PDB entry 1I7X | X-ray diffraction, 3.00 A resolution | chains A and B of the 4 polymer chains in the assembly

== Chain A ==
Molecule: Beta-catenin
Organism: Mus musculus
Notes: fragment: armadillo domain
UniProt: Q02248 (CTNB1_MOUSE); residues 134-671 here = UniProt positions 134-671
Amino-acid sequence (538 residues; row label = number of the first residue in the row):
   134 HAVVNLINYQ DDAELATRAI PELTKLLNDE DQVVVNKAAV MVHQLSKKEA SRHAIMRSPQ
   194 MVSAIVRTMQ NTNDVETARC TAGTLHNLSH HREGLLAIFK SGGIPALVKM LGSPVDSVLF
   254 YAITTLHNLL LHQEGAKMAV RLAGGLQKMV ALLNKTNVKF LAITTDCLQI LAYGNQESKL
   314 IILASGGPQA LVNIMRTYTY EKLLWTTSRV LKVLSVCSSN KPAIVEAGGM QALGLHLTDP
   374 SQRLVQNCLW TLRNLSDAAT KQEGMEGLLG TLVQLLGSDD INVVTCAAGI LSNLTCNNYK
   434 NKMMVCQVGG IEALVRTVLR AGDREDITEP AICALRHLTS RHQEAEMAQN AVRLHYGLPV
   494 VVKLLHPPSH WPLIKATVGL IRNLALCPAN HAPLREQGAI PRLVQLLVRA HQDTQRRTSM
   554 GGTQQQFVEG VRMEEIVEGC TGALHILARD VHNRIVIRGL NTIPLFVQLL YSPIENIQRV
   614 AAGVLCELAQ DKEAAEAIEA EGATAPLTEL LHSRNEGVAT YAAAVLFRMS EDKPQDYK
Unresolved in the structure: 134-136, 553-559, 666-671
Curated features (UniProtKB/Swiss-Prot):
  - region: L156 to L178 (Interaction with BCL9)
  - modified residue: Y142 (Phosphotyrosine), S191 (Phosphoserine), S246 (Phosphoserine), Y331 (Phosphotyrosine), Y333 (Phosphotyrosine), S552 (Phosphoserine), T556 (Phosphothreonine), C619 (S-nitrosocysteine)
  - mutagenesis: S552 (S552A: Abolishes AMPK-mediated phosphorylation)

== Chain B ==
Molecule: Epithelial-cadherin
Organism: Mus musculus
Notes: fragment: cytoplasmic domain
UniProt: P09803 (CADH1_MOUSE); residues 578-728 here correspond to UniProt positions 734-884 (UniProt number = residue number + 156)
Amino-acid sequence (151 residues; numbered 578 to 728; the number before each row is that of its first residue):
   578 RRRTVVKEPL LPPDDDTRDN VYYYDEEGGG EEDQDFDLSQ LHRGLDARPE VTRNDVAPTL
   638 MSVPQYRPRP ANPDEIGNFI DENLKAADSD PTAPPYDSLL VFDYEGSGSE AASLSSLNSS
   698 ESDQDQDYDY LNEWGNRFKK LADMYGGGED D
Unresolved in the structure: 578-627, 685-728
Curated features (UniProtKB/Swiss-Prot):
  - region: E604 to L615 (Required for binding CTNND1 and PSEN1)
  - site: D596, N597 (Cleavage)
  - modified residue: Y599 (Phosphotyrosine), Y600 (Phosphotyrosine), Y601 (Phosphotyrosine), S616 (Phosphoserine), S639 (Phosphoserine), S684 (Phosphoserine), S686 (Phosphoserine), S692 (Phosphoserine)

== Chain A / chain B interface ==
Residue-residue contacts (70):
  Y306(A) with E682(B); G683(B), hydrogen bond (side chain-backbone); S684(B)
  G307(A) with E682(B), hydrogen bond (backbone-side chain)
  K312(A) with E682(B), salt bridge
  K345(A) with Y681(B); E682(B)
  V346(A) with E682(B)
  V349(A) with D680(B); Y681(B); E682(B)
  K354(A) with V678(B); F679(B)
  W383(A) with Y681(B)
  R386(A) with F679(B)
  N387(A) with F679(B); D680(B); Y681(B), hydrogen bond (side chain-backbone)
  D390(A) with L676(B); V678(B)
  S425(A) with R630(B), hydrogen bond
  N426(A) with L676(B); L677(B), hydrogen bond (side chain-backbone); F679(B)
  C429(A) with V633(B), hydrophobic; D674(B); S675(B); L676(B), hydrophobic
  N430(A) with A634(B); P635(B); T636(B), hydrogen bond; D674(B), hydrogen bond (backbone-side chain)
  Y432(A) with M638(B), hydrophobic
  K435(A) with D674(B), salt bridge
  E462(A) with R630(B), salt bridge
  P463(A) with R630(B)
  C466(A) with R630(B), hydrogen bond
  R469(A) with S675(B), hydrogen bond
  H470(A) with D674(B); S675(B), hydrogen bond (side chain-backbone)
  R474(A) with P635(B); P668(B), hydrogen bond (side chain-backbone); A670(B), hydrogen bond (side chain-backbone); P672(B), hydrogen bond (side chain-backbone); Y673(B); D674(B), salt bridge
  K508(A) with D632(B), salt bridge
  R515(A) with P671(B); P672(B)
  N516(A) with P672(B)
  E571(A) with P671(B)
  N609(A) with P671(B)
  R612(A) with A664(B), hydrogen bond (side chain-backbone); D667(B), salt bridge; A670(B)
  C619(A) with L661(B), hydrophobic
  E649(A) with Y643(B)
  G650(A) with Y643(B); A664(B)
  T653(A) with Y643(B); N660(B), hydrogen bond; L661(B)
  Y654(A) with L661(B), hydrophobic; A664(B); D665(B), hydrogen bond
  A656(A) with I657(B)
  A657(A) with I657(B), hydrophobic; L661(B), hydrophobic
  F660(A) with G654(B)
  R661(A) with L661(B)
Interface residues without a listed pair, chain A (47 interface residues in all): A305, S389, T393, G422, S473, G512, H578, R582, E620

== Overview ==
Chain A and chain B form an interface of 47 and 31 residues respectively, with 16 hydrogen bonds and 6 salt
bridges. Among the polar pairs are K312(A)-E682(B), K435(A)-D674(B) and E462(A)-R630(B). UniProt lists one
mutagenesis site on chain A.
Chain A is Beta-catenin and chain B is Epithelial-cadherin, both from Mus musculus; the structure,
Beta-catenin/E-cadherin complex, was determined by X-ray diffraction together with 1I7W from the same study.
